Entry 6N2E (X-ray diffraction, 2.90 A resolution); this record covers chains C and D of the 4 polymer chains in the assembly.

== Chain C (and D) ==
Molecule: Cadherin-23
Source organism: Mus musculus
Notes: chain D of this document is another copy of the same molecule, construct and numbering; everything in this record applies to it too
UniProtKB: Q99PF4 (CAD23_MOUSE), isoform Q99PF4-2; residues 1-205 here correspond to UniProt positions 24-228 (UniProt number = residue number + 23)
Sequence (214 residues; each row starts with the number of its first residue; numbering starts at 0):
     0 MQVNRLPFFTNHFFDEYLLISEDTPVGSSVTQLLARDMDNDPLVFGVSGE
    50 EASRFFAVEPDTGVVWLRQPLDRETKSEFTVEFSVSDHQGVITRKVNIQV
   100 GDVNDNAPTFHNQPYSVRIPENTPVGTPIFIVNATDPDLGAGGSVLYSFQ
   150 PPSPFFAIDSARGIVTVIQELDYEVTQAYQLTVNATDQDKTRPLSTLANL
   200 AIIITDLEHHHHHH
Unresolved in the structure: 0-1, 176-179, 199-213 (chain D: 0-1, 25-28, 179-182, 199-213)
Construct notes: initiating methionine (0); engineered mutation Glu15 (Thr38 in Q99PF4); expression tag (206-213)
Swiss-Prot annotation at these positions:
  - glycosylation (N-linked (GlcNAc...) asparagine): Asn132, Asn183
Metal / ion sites: Ca2+ site 1: Asn3, Arg4, Asp36, Asp38, Asp40, Asp86; Ca2+ site 2: Glu21, Asp71, Glu73, Asp104; Ca2+ site 3: Glu21, Glu73, Asp101, Val102, Asp104, Asp137; Ca2+ site 4: Asn103, Asn105, Asp135, Asp137, Gly141, Asp186
Reported in the primary citation:
  - self-association interface (contacts with another copy of this molecule); pairs are residue here / residue on that copy: Glu50-Arg53 (salt bridge), Glu49

== How chain C and chain D interact ==
Residue-residue contacts (8; chain C residue first):
  Glu49(C) - Glu49(D)
  Glu49(C) - Glu50(D)
  Glu50(C) - Glu49(D)
  Glu50(C) - Glu50(D)
  Glu50(C) - Arg53(D)  salt bridge
  Arg53(C) - Glu50(D)  salt bridge
  Arg53(C) - Lys75(D)
  Asn198(C) - Asn198(D)
Also at the interface, not in a pair above, chain C (6 interface residues in all): Gln112, Pro113
Also at the interface, not in a pair above, chain D (6 interface residues in all): Leu196
From the paper, about this interface:
  - specific contacts: Glu50(C)-Arg53(D) (salt bridge), Arg53(C)-Glu50(D) (salt bridge)
  - interface residues, chain C: Glu49(C)

== In short ==
The chain C/chain D interface involves 6 residues from each chain; the contacts include 2 salt bridges. The
salt-bridged pair is Glu50(C)-Arg53(D). The paper describes salt bridges between Glu50(C) and Arg53(D) and
Arg53(C) and Glu50(D). The paper reports the interface residue Glu49(C); a self-association interface
involving Glu49(C), Glu50(C) and Arg53(C).
Chain C and chain D are both Cadherin-23 (Mus musculus); the structure, Crystal Structure of Human
Protocadherin-15 EC1-3 G16D N369D Q370N and Mouse Cadherin-23 EC1-2 T15E, was determined by X-ray diffraction.
